4YMG - chains A and B; structure by X-ray diffraction, 1.90 A resolution.

Chain A (and B):
Name: Putative SAM-dependent O-methyltranferase
Organism: Podospora anserina
Notes: chain B of this document is another copy of the same molecule, construct and numbering; everything in this record applies to it too
UniProtKB: Q9HGR1 (Q9HGR1_PODAS); residue numbers follow UniProt; this construct covers 1-240
Sequence (240 residues; each row starts with the number of its first residue):
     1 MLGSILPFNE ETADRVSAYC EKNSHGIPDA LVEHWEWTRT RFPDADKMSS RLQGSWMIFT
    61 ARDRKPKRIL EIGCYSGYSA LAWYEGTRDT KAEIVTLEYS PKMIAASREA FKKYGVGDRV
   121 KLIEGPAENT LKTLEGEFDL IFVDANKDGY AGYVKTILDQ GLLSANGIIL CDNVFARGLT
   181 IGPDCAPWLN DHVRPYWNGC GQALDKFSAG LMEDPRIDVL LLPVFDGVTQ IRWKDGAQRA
Not modelled in the structure: 1, 236-240 (chain B: 1)
Residues lining bound ligands: S-adenosylmethionine (SAM): Lys47, Met48, Ser49, Gly73, Cys74, Tyr75, Tyr78, Ser79, Leu97, Glu98, Tyr99, Ser100, Gly125, Pro126, Ala127, Glu128, Phe142, Asp144, Ala145, Asn146, Tyr153

Interface between chain A and chain B:
Pairs across the interface (130):
  Leu2(A) with Glu21(B); Trp35(B), hydrophobic; Met48(B); Ser49(B); Ser50(B)
  Gly3(A) with Asp14(B); Ser17(B)
  Ser4(A) with Ser17(B), hydrogen bond (backbone-side chain); Ser50(B), hydrogen bond; Leu52(B); Phe225(B)
  Ile5(A) with Ala13(B); Val16(B), hydrophobic; Ser17(B), hydrogen bond (backbone-side chain)
  Leu6(A) with Phe175(B), hydrophobic; Trp188(B), hydrophobic; Phe225(B); Asp226(B)
  Pro7(A) with Phe8(B); Asn9(B); Glu10(B); Trp188(B), hydrogen bond (backbone-side chain)
  Phe8(A) with Pro7(B); Phe8(B), hydrogen bond (backbone-backbone); Cys185(B)
  Asn9(A) with Pro7(B)
  Glu10(A) with Pro7(B)
  Thr12(A) with Cys185(B)
  Ala13(A) with Ile5(B)
  Asp14(A) with Leu2(B); Gly3(B), hydrogen bond (side chain-backbone)
  Arg15(A) with Asp184(B), salt bridge; Cys185(B), hydrogen bond
  Val16(A) with Ile5(B), hydrophobic; Phe175(B), hydrophobic; Ile181(B), hydrophobic
  Ser17(A) with Gly3(B); Ser4(B), hydrogen bond (side chain-backbone); Ile5(B), hydrogen bond (side chain-backbone)
  Tyr19(A) with Thr180(B); Ile181(B), hydrophobic; Asp205(B), hydrogen bond; Ser208(B); Leu221(B), hydrophobic
  Cys20(A) with Phe175(B), hydrophobic; Leu221(B)
  Lys22(A) with Met212(B)
  Asn23(A) with Ser208(B), hydrogen bond (side chain-backbone); Ala209(B); Met212(B); Val219(B)
  Ser24(A) with Met212(B); Val219(B); Leu220(B); Leu221(B), hydrogen bond (side chain-backbone)
  His25(A) with Met212(B); Ile217(B); Asp218(B); Val219(B), hydrogen bond (side chain-backbone)
  Ser50(A) with Ser4(B), hydrogen bond
  Leu52(A) with Ser4(B)
  Ser55(A) with Leu220(B)
  Trp56(A) with Leu220(B), hydrophobic; Leu222(B)
  Phe59(A) with Asp218(B); Leu220(B), hydrophobic; Gln230(B); Arg232(B)
  Arg62(A) with Asp218(B), salt bridge; Arg232(B), hydrogen bond (backbone-side chain)
  Asp63(A) with Arg64(B), salt bridge; Arg232(B)
  Arg64(A) with Asp63(B), salt bridge
  Lys65(A) with Arg232(B); Asp235(B), salt bridge
  Asp89(A) with Asp235(B); Gln238(B), hydrogen bond (backbone-side chain)
  Ile168(A) with Asp63(B)
  Phe175(A) with Leu6(B), hydrophobic; Val16(B), hydrophobic; Cys20(B), hydrophobic
  Arg177(A) with Leu6(B)
  Thr180(A) with Tyr19(B)
  Ile181(A) with Val16(B), hydrophobic; Tyr19(B), hydrophobic
  Asp184(A) with Arg15(B), salt bridge
  Cys185(A) with Phe8(B); Thr12(B); Arg15(B)
  Trp188(A) with Pro7(B)
  Asp205(A) with Tyr19(B), hydrogen bond
  Ser208(A) with Tyr19(B); Asn23(B)
  Ala209(A) with Asn23(B)
  Met212(A) with Lys22(B); Asn23(B); Ser24(B); His25(B)
  Ile217(A) with His25(B)
  Asp218(A) with His25(B); Phe59(B); Arg62(B)
  Val219(A) with Asn23(B); Ser24(B); His25(B), hydrogen bond (backbone-side chain)
  Leu220(A) with Ser24(B); Trp56(B), hydrophobic; Phe59(B), hydrophobic
  Leu221(A) with Tyr19(B), hydrophobic; Cys20(B); Ser24(B), hydrogen bond (backbone-side chain)
  Leu222(A) with Trp56(B); Phe225(B), hydrophobic
  Pro223(A) with Leu52(B); Val224(B)
  Val224(A) with Leu222(B), hydrophobic; Pro223(B); Val224(B), hydrophobic
  Phe225(A) with Ser4(B); Leu6(B); Leu222(B), hydrophobic; Pro223(B)
  Asp226(A) with Leu6(B)
  Gln230(A) with Phe59(B)
  Arg232(A) with Phe59(B); Arg62(B), hydrogen bond (side chain-backbone); Asp63(B); Lys65(B)
  Asp235(A) with Lys65(B), salt bridge; Asp89(B)
Other interface residues (no listed pair), chain A (62 interface residues in all): Gln53, Asn166, Gly178, Leu204, Ile231, Lys234
Other interface residues (no listed pair), chain B (67 interface residues in all): Arg39, Ser55, Gly167, Ile168, Arg177, Gly178, Leu204, Ile231, Lys234

Overview:
62 residues of chain A face 67 of chain B across their interface, with 20 hydrogen bonds and 7 salt bridges.
Polar pairs include Arg15(A)-Asp184(B), Arg62(A)-Asp218(B) and Asp63(A)-Arg64(B). Ligands of chain A:
S-adenosylmethionine.
Both chains are Putative SAM-dependent O-methyltranferase (Podospora anserina). Entry 4YMG (Crystal structure
of SAM-bound Podospora anserina methyltransferase PaMTH1) was determined by X-ray diffraction (same
publication as 4QVK and 4YMH).
